Entry 7F2U (X-ray diffraction, 1.98 A resolution); this record covers chain A.

Chain A:
Molecule: FAD:protein FMN transferase
Source organism: Listeria monocytogenes serotype 1/2a (strain 10403S)
Notes: EC 2.7.1.180
UniProtKB: A0A0H3GJF7 (A0A0H3GJF7_LISM4); residues 22-360 here = UniProt positions 22-360
Sequence (340 residues; each row starts with the number of its first residue):
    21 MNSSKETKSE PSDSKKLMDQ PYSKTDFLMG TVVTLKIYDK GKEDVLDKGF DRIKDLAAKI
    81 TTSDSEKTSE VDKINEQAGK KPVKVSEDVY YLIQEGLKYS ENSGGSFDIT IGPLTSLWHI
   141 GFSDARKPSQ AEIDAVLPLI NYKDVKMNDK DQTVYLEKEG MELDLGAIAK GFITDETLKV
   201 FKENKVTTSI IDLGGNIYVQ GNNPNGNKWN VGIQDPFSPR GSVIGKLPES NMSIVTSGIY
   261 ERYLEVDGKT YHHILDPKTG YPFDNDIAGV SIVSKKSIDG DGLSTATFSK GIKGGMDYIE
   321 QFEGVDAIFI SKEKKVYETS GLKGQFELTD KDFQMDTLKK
Unresolved in the structure: 21-36, 359-360
Construct notes: initiating methionine (21)
Metal / ion sites: Mg2+ site 1: Ala187 (together with ADP); Mg2+ site 2: Asp301 (together with ADP)
Residues lining bound ligands: ADP (adenosine-5'-diphosphate): Ser126, Phe127, Asp128, Ile131, Thr135, Asp184, Gly186, Ala187, Lys190, Asn216, Arg240, Ser257, Glu261, Arg262, His273, Ile274, Leu275, Pro277, Phe283, Asp301, Thr305
What the authors report for this chain:
  - binding site for ADP: Ser126, Asp128, Asp184, Lys190, His273, Leu275, Thr305
  - Mg2+ coordination: Ala187, Asn216, Asp301
  - conformationally variable residues (side-chain flip): Arg262
  - catalytic residues: Ser257, His273, Asp301 (proposed by the authors, not directly observed)

In short:
Chain A binds ADP. The paper reports catalytic residues Ser257, His273 and Asp301; a binding site for ADP at
Ser126, Asp128 and Asp184 among others.
Chain A is FAD:protein FMN transferase (Listeria monocytogenes serotype 1/2a (strain 10403S)); the structure,
FmnB complexed with ADP, was determined by X-ray diffraction together with 7ESA, 7ESB, 7ESC and 7F39 from the
same study.
